Entry 9L5R (electron microscopy, 2.80 A resolution); this record covers chains 6 and A of the 49 polymer chains in the assembly.

# Chain 6
Molecule: U6 snRNA
Organism: Chaetomium thermophilum (strain DSM 1495 / CBS 144.50 / IMI 039719)
Sequence (101 nucleotides; numbered 1 to 101; the number before each row is that of its first residue):
     1 GCCCUUCGGGGCAUUUGGUCAAUUUGAAACGAUACAGAGAAGAUUAGCAU
    51 GGCCCCUGCACUAAGGAUGACACGCUACUCAAAGAGACGCUACCAAUUUU
   101 U
Not modelled in the structure: 99-101

# Chain A
Protein: PRP8
Organism: Chaetomium thermophilum (strain DSM 1495 / CBS 144.50 / IMI 039719)
Sequence (2463 residues; each row starts with the number of its first residue):
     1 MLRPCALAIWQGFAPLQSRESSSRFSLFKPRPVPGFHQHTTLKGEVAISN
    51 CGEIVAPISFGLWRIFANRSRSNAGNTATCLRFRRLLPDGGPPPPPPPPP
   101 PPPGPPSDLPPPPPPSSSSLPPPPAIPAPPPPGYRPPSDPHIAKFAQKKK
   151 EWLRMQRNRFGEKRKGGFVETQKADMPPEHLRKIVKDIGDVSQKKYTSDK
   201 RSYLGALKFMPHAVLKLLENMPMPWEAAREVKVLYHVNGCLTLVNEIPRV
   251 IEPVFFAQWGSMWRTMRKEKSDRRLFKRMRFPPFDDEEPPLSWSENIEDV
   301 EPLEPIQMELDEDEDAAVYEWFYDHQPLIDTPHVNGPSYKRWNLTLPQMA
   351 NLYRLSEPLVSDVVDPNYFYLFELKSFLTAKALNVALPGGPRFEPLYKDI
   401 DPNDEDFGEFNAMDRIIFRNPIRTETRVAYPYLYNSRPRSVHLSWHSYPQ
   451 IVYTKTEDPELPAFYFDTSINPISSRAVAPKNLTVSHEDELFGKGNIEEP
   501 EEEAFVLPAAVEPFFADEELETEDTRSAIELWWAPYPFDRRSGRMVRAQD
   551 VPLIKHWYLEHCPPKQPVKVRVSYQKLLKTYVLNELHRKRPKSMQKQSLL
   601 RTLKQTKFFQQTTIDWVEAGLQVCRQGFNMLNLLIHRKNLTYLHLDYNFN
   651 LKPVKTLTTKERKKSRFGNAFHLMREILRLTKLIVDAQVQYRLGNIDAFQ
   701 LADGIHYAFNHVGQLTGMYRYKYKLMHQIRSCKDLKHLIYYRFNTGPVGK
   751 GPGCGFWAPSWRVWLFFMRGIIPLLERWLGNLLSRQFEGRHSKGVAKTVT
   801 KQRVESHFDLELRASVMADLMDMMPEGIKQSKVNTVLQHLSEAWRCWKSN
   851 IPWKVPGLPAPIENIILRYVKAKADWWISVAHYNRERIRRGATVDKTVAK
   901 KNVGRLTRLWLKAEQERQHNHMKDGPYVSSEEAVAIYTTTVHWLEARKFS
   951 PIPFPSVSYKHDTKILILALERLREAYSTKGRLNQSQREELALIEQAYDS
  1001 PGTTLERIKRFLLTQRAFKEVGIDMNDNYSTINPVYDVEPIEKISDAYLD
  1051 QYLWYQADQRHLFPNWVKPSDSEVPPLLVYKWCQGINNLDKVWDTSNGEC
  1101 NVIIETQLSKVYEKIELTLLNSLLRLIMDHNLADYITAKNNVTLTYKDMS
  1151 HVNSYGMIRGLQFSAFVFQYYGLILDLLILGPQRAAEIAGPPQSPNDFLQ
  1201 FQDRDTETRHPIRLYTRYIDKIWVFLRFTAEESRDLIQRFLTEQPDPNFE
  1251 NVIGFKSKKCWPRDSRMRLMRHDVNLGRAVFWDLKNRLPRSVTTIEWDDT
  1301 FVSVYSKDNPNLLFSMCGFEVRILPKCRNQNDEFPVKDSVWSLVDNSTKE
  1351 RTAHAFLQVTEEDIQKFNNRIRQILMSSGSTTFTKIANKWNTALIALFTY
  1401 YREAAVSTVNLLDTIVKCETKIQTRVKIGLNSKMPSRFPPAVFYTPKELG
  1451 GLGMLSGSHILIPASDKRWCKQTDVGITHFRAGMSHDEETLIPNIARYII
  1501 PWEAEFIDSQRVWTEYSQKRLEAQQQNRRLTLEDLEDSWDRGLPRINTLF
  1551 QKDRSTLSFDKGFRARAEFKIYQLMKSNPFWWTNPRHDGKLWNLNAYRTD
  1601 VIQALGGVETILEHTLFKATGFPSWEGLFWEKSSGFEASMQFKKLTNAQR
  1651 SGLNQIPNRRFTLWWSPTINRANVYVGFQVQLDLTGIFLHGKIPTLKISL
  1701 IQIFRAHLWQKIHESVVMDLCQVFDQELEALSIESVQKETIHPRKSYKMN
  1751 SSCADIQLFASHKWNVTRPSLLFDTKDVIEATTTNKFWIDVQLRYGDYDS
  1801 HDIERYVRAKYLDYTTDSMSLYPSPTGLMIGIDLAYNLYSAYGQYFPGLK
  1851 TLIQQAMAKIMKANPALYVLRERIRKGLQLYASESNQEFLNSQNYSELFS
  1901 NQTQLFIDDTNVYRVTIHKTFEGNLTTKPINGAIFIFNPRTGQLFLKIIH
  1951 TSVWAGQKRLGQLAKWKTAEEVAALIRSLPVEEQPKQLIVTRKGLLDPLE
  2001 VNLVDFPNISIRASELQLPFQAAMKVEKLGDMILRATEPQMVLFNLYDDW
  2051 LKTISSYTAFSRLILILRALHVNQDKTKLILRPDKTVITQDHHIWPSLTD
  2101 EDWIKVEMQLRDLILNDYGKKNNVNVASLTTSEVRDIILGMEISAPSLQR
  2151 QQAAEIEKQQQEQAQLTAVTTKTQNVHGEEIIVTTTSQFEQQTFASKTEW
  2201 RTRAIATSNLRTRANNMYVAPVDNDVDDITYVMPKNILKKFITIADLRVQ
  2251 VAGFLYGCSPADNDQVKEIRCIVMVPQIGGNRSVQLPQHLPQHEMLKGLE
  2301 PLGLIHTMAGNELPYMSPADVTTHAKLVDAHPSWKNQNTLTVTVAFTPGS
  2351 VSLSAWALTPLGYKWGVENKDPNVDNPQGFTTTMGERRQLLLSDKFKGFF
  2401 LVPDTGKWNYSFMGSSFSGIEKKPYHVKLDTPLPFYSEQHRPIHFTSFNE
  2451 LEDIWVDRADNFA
Not modelled in the structure: 1-141, 2148-2463

# Interface between chain 6 and chain A
Residue-residue contacts (74):
  G10(6) - Lys150(A)  salt bridge to the phosphate
  G11(6) - Lys150(A)  phosphate contact
  G11(6) - Arg154(A)  salt bridge to the phosphate
  G11(6) - Arg157(A)  salt bridge to the phosphate
  C12(6) - Arg154(A)  salt bridge to the phosphate
  C12(6) - Arg157(A)  salt bridge to the phosphate
  C12(6) - Lys163(A)  phosphate contact
  A13(6) - Lys163(A)  salt bridge to the phosphate
  A13(6) - Arg164(A)  salt bridge to the phosphate
  U14(6) - Arg164(A)  salt bridge to the phosphate
  G18(6) - Lys607(A)  base contact
  G18(6) - Phe608(A)  base contact
  A21(6) - Lys195(A)  phosphate contact
  U23(6) - Lys194(A)  base contact
  A28(6) - Asn639(A)  hydrogen bond to the base
  A29(6) - Asn639(A)  sugar contact
  C30(6) - Tyr642(A)  sugar contact
  C30(6) - Glu661(A)  hydrogen bond to the sugar
  G31(6) - Lys655(A)  sugar contact
  G31(6) - Thr658(A)  phosphate contact
  G31(6) - Glu661(A)  sugar contact
  A32(6) - Thr658(A)  phosphate contact
  A43(6) - Lys1644(A)  sugar contact
  U44(6) - Lys1644(A)  sugar contact
  U44(6) - Leu1645(A)  sugar contact
  A46(6) - Thr1646(A)  phosphate contact
  A46(6) - Asn1647(A)  hydrogen bond to the phosphate
  C48(6) - Gln802(A)  hydrogen bond to the sugar
  C48(6) - Arg803(A)  sugar contact
  C48(6) - Ser806(A)  hydrogen bond to the sugar
  A49(6) - Gln802(A)  hydrogen bond to the phosphate
  A49(6) - Arg803(A)  salt bridge to the phosphate
  A49(6) - Ser806(A)  sugar contact
  A49(6) - Leu810(A)  sugar contact
  U50(6) - Leu810(A)  sugar contact
  G51(6) - Lys793(A)  base contact
  G52(6) - Lys793(A)  hydrogen bond to the base
  C55(6) - Ser792(A)  base contact
  C56(6) - Lys664(A)  hydrogen bond to the phosphate
  C56(6) - Arg790(A)  salt bridge to the phosphate
  U57(6) - Lys663(A)  sugar contact
  U57(6) - Lys664(A)  salt bridge to the phosphate
  U57(6) - Arg666(A)  hydrogen bond to the sugar
  U57(6) - Arg790(A)  salt bridge to the phosphate
  G58(6) - Lys638(A)  salt bridge to the phosphate
  G58(6) - Arg666(A)  hydrogen bond to the sugar
  G58(6) - Phe667(A)  phosphate contact
  G58(6) - Gly668(A)  sugar contact
  G58(6) - Arg785(A)  salt bridge to the phosphate
  G58(6) - Arg790(A)  hydrogen bond to the base
  C59(6) - Gly668(A)  phosphate contact
  C59(6) - Asn669(A)  hydrogen bond to the phosphate
  C59(6) - Ala670(A)  hydrogen bond to the phosphate
  C59(6) - Trp778(A)  stacking on the base
  C59(6) - Asn781(A)  hydrogen bond to the sugar
  C59(6) - Leu782(A)  phosphate contact
  C59(6) - Arg785(A)  salt bridge to the phosphate
  A60(6) - Arg785(A)  salt bridge to the phosphate
  C61(6) - His791(A)  base contact
  C61(6) - Val795(A)  sugar contact
  U62(6) - Val795(A)  phosphate contact
  U62(6) - Ala796(A)  sugar contact
  U62(6) - Thr798(A)  base contact
  A63(6) - Lys797(A)  salt bridge to the phosphate
  A63(6) - Thr798(A)  hydrogen bond to the phosphate
  A63(6) - Thr800(A)  phosphate contact
  A63(6) - Arg803(A)  salt bridge to the phosphate
  A64(6) - Lys797(A)  salt bridge to the phosphate
  A64(6) - Thr800(A)  hydrogen bond to the phosphate
  A64(6) - Gln802(A)  phosphate contact
  A64(6) - Arg803(A)  salt bridge to the phosphate
  G65(6) - Gln802(A)  hydrogen bond to the phosphate
  G66(6) - Lys663(A)  hydrogen bond to the phosphate
  A67(6) - Lys663(A)  salt bridge to the phosphate
Interface residues without a listed pair, chain 6 (36 interface residues in all): A22, U45
Interface residues without a listed pair, chain A (47 interface residues in all): Val169, Val237, Lys660, Phe671

# Summary
36 residues of chain 6 face 47 of chain A across their interface, with 18 hydrogen bonds, 21 salt bridges and
1 aromatic stacking contact. Polar contacts include A28(6)-Asn639(A), G52(6)-Lys793(A) and G58(6)-Arg790(A).
Chain 6 is U6 snRNA and chain A is PRP8, both from Chaetomium thermophilum (strain DSM 1495 / CBS 144.50 / IMI
039719); the structure, Cryo-EM structure of the thermophile spliceosome (state ILS), was determined by
electron microscopy (same publication as 9L5S and 9L5T).
